Entry 9EVH (electron microscopy, 3.38 A resolution); this record covers chains A and F of the 7 polymer chains in the assembly.

# Chain A (and F)
Protein: Large T antigen
Source organism: Betapolyomavirus macacae
Notes: EC 3.6.4.-; chain F of this document is another copy of the same molecule, construct and numbering; everything in this record applies to it too
UniProt: P03070 (LT_SV40); residues 1-708 here = UniProt positions 1-708
Sequence (708 residues; numbered 1 to 708; the number before each row is that of its first residue):
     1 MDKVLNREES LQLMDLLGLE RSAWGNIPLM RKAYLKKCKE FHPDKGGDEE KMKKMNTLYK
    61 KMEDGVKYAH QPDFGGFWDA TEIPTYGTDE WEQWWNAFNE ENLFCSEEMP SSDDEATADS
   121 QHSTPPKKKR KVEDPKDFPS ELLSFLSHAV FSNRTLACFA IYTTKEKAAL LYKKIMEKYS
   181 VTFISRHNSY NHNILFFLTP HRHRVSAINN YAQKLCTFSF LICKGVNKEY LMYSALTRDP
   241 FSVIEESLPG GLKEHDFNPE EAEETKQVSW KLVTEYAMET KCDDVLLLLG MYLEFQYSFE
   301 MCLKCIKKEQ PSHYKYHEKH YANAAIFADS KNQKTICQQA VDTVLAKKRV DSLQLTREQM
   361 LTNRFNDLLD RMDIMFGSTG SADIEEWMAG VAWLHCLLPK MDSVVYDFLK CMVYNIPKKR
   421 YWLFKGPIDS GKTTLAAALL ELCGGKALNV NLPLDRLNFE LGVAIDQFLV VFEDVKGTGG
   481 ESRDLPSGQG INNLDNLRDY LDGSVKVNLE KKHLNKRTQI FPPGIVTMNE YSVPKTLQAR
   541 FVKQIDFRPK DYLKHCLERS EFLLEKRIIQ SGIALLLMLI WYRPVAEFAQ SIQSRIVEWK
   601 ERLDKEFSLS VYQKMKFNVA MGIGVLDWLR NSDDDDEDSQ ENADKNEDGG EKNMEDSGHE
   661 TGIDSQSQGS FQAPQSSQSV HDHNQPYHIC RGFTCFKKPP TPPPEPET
Unresolved in the structure: 1-265, 628-708
Ligand contacts: ADP (adenosine-5'-diphosphate): Trp-393, Leu-397, Pro-427, Ile-428, Asp-429, Ser-430, Gly-431, Lys-432, Thr-433, Thr-434, Lys-550, Leu-553, Lys-554, Leu-557, Gln-570
Swiss-Prot annotation at these positions:
  - DNA-binding region: Pro-139 to Glu-254 (T-ag OBD)
  - zinc finger: Thr-265 to Arg-357 (T-ag D1-type)
  - region: Glu-63 to Asp-89 (Binding of LT to the CUL7 complex), Pro-699 to Thr-708 (CPD)
  - motif: Leu-103 to Glu-107 (LXCXE motif), Pro-125 to Val-132 (Nuclear localization signal)
  - binding site (Zn(2+)): Cys-302, Cys-305, His-313, His-317
  - binding site (ATP): Gly-426 to Thr-433
  - modified residue: Met-1 (N-acetylmethionine), Ser-106 (Phosphoserine), Ser-112 (Phosphoserine), Ser-120 (Phosphoserine), Ser-123 (Phosphoserine), Thr-124 (Phosphothreonine), Ser-639 (Phosphoserine), Ser-676 (Phosphoserine), Ser-677 (Phosphoserine), Ser-679 (Phosphoserine), Lys-697 (N6-acetyllysine), Thr-701 (Phosphothreonine)

# How chain A and chain F interact
Pairs across the interface (27; chain A residue first):
  Trp-270(A) / Lys-331(F)
  Gln-339(A) / Ser-330(F)  hydrogen bond (side chain-backbone)
  Gln-339(A) / Lys-331(F)
  Gln-339(A) / Asn-332(F)
  Gln-339(A) / Gln-333(F)  hydrogen bond
  Asp-342(A) / Lys-334(F)
  Ala-346(A) / Leu-286(F)
  Ala-346(A) / Gly-290(F)
  Arg-349(A) / Asp-284(F)  salt bridge
  Arg-349(A) / Leu-286(F)
  Val-350(A) / Gly-290(F)
  Val-350(A) / Met-291(F)
  Val-350(A) / Glu-294(F)
  Leu-353(A) / Leu-287(F)  hydrophobic
  Gln-354(A) / Met-291(F)  hydrogen bond
  Gln-354(A) / Gln-310(F)
  Ile-416(A) / Lys-566(F)
  Lys-418(A) / Glu-441(F)  salt bridge
  Lys-418(A) / Arg-567(F)
  Lys-418(A) / Gln-570(F)  hydrogen bond (side chain-backbone)
  Lys-419(A) / Glu-565(F)  hydrogen bond (side chain-backbone)
  Ser-504(A) / Arg-371(F)  hydrogen bond (backbone-side chain)
  Leu-514(A) / Lys-334(F)
  Asn-515(A) / Asp-284(F)  hydrogen bond
  Asn-515(A) / Val-285(F)
  Arg-517(A) / Asp-284(F)  salt bridge
  Ala-539(A) / Arg-567(F)  hydrogen bond (backbone-side chain)
Interface residues without a listed pair, chain A (22 interface residues in all): Lys-271, Thr-343, Leu-345, Leu-454, Arg-540, Phe-541
Interface residues without a listed pair, chain F (23 interface residues in all): Leu-289, Leu-293, Asp-329, Lys-512

# Summary
22 residues of chain A face 23 of chain F across their interface; the contacts include 8 hydrogen bonds and 3
salt bridges. Polar pairs include Arg-349(A)/Asp-284(F), Lys-418(A)/Glu-441(F) and Arg-517(A)/Asp-284(F).
Chain A binds ADP.
Both chains are Large T antigen (Betapolyomavirus macacae). Entry 9EVH (SV40 large T antigen assembly with DNA
in presence of ADP) was determined by electron microscopy, deposited together with 9EVP, 9F3T, 9F3U, 9F5I,
9F73, 9F74 and 14 further entries.
